Entry 4R4N (X-ray diffraction, 3.56 A resolution); this record covers chains A and L of the 4 polymer chains in the assembly.

Chain A:
Name: HIV-1 gp120
Source organism: Human immunodeficiency virus 1
Sequence (352 residues; numbered 44 to 492; 97 numbers in that range are skipped by the numbering (no residue carries them; nothing is unmodelled there); the number before each row is that of its first residue):
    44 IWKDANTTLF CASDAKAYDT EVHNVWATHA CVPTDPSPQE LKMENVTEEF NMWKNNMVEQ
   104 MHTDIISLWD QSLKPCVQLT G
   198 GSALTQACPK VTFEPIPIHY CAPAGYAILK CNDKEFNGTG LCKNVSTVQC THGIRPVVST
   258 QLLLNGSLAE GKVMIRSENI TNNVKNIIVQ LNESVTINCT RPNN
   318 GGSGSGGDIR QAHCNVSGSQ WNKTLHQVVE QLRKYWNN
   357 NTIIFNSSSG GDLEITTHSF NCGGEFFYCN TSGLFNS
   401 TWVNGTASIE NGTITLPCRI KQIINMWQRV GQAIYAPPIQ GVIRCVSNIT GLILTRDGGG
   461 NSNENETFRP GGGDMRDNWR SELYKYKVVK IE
Not modelled in the structure: 44-48, 318-321, 401-410
Disulfides: C54-C74, C119-C205, C228-C239, C296-C331, C378-C445, C385-C418
Covalent attachments: N-acetylglucosamine (NAG) linked to N262, N276, N289, N386

Chain L:
Name: Antibody 2.2c LIGHT CHAIN
Source organism: Homo sapiens
Notes: antibody fragment or engineered binder
Sequence (210 residues; numbered 1 to 211; 1 number in that range is skipped by the numbering (no residue carries it; nothing is unmodelled there); the number before each row is that of its first residue):
     1 DIQMTQSPSF VSASVGDRVT ITCRASQGIS SYLAWYQQKP GKAPKLVIYA ASTLQSGVPS
    61 RFSGSGSGTE FTLTISSLQP EDFATYYCQH LIGL
    96 RSFGQGTKLE IKRTVAAPSV FIFPPSDEQL KSGTASVVCL LNNFYPREAK VQWKVDNALQ
   156 SGNSQESVTE QDSKDSTYSL SSTLTLSKAD YEKHKVYACE VTHQGLSSPV TKSFNR
Disulfides: C23-C88, C134-C194

Interface between chain A and chain L:
Residue-residue contacts (7):
  F53(A) - Y32(L)
  T71(A) - G93(L)  hydrogen bond (backbone-backbone)
  H72(A) - G93(L)
  C74(A) - I92(L)
  V75(A) - Y32(L)  hydrophobic
  V75(A) - I92(L)  hydrophobic
  P76(A) - R96(L)
Interface residues without a listed pair, chain A (8 interface residues in all): A60, A73
Interface residues without a listed pair, chain L (7 interface residues in all): D1, I2, L94

In short:
Chain A and chain L form an interface of 8 and 7 residues respectively; the contacts include 1 hydrogen bond.
The hydrogen-bonded pair T71(A)-G93(L) is a backbone contact. N-acetylglucosamine is covalently linked to
N262(A), N276(A), N289(A) and N386(A).
Chain A is HIV-1 gp120 (Human immunodeficiency virus 1) and chain L is Antibody 2.2c LIGHT CHAIN (Homo
sapiens); the structure, Crystal structure of the anti-hiv-1 antibody 2.2c in complex with hiv-1 93ug037
gp120, was determined by X-ray diffraction together with 4R4F and 4R4B from the same study.
